7WWL - chains B and I of the 9 polymer chains in the assembly; structure by electron microscopy, 3.00 A resolution.

Chain B:
Molecule: Spike glycoprotein
From: Severe acute respiratory syndrome coronavirus 2
UniProt: P0DTC2 (SPIKE_SARS2); aligned to UniProt positions 1-1273 over residues 1-1273
Amino-acid sequence (1271 residues; row label = number of the first residue in the row; note: 2 numbers in that range are skipped by the numbering (no residue carries them; nothing is unmodelled there)):
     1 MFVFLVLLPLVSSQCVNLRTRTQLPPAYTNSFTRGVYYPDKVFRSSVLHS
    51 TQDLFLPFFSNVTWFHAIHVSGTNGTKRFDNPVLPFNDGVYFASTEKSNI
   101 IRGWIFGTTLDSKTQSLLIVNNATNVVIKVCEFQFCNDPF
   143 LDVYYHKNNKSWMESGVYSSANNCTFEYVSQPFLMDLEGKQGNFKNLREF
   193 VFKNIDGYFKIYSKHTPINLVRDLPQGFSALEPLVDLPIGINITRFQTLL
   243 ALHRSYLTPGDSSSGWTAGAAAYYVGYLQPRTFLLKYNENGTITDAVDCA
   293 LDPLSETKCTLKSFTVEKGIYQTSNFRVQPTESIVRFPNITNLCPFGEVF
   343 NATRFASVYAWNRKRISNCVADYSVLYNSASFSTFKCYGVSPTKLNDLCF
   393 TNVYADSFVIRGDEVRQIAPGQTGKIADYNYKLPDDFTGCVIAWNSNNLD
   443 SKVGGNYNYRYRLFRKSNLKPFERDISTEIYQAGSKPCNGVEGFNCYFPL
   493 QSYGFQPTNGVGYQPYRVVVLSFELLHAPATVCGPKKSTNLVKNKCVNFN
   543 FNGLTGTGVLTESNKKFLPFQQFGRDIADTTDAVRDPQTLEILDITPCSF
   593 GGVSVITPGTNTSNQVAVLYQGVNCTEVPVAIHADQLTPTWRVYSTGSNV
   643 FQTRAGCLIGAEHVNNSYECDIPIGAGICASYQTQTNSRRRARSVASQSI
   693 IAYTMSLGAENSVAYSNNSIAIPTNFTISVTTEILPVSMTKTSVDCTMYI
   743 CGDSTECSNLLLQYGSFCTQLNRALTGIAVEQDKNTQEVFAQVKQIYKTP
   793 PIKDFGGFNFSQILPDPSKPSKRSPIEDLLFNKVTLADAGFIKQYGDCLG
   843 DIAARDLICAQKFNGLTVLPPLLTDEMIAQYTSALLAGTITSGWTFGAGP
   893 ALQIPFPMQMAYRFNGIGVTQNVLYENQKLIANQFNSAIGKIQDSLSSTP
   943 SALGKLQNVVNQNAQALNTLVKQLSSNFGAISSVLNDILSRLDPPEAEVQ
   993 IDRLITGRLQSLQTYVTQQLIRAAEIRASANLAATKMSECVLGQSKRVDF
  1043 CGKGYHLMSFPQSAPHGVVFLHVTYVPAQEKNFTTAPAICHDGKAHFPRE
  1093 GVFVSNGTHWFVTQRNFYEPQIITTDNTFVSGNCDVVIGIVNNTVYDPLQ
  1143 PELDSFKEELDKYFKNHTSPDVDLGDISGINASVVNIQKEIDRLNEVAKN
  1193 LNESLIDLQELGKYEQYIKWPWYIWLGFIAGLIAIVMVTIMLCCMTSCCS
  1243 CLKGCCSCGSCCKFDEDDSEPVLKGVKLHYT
Not modelled in the structure: 1-26, 68-80, 143-158, 173-186, 244-263, 622-639, 677-689, 827-853, 940-943, 1147-1273
Sequence notes: variant Arg19 (Thr in P0DTC2), Asp144 (Gly142 in P0DTC2), Gly158 (Arg in P0DTC2), Arg452 (Leu in P0DTC2), Lys478 (Thr in P0DTC2), Gly614 (Asp in P0DTC2), Arg681 (Pro in P0DTC2), Asn950 (Asp in P0DTC2); engineered mutation Pro817 (Phe in P0DTC2), Pro892 (Ala in P0DTC2), Pro899 (Ala in P0DTC2), Pro942 (Ala in P0DTC2), Pro986 (Lys in P0DTC2), Pro987 (Val in P0DTC2)
Swiss-Prot annotation at these positions:
  - region: Asn280 to Cys301 (Putative superantigen), Arg403 to Asp405 (Integrin-binding motif), Asn448 to Tyr451, Tyr453 to Phe456 (Immunodominant HLA epitope recognized by the CD8+), Ser816 to Tyr837 (Fusion peptide 1), Lys835 to Phe855 (Fusion peptide 2), Asp1163 to Glu1202 (Heptad repeat 2)
  - motif: Met1237 to Cys1241 (Binding to host endocytosis trafficking protein SNX27), Asp1257 to Glu1262 (Diacidic ER export motif (host COPII)), Ser1261 to Gly1267 (Binding to host plasma membrane localising/FERM domain proteins), Lys1269 to Thr1273 (KxHxx, ER retrieval signal (COPI))
  - site (Cleavage): Arg685, Ser686, Arg815, Ser816
  - lipidation (S-palmitoyl cysteine): Cys1235, Cys1236, Cys1240, Cys1241, Cys1243, Cys1247, Cys1248, Cys1250, Cys1253, Cys1254
  - glycosylation: Asn17 (N-linked (GlcNAc...) (complex) asparagine), Asn61 (N-linked (GlcNAc...) (hybrid) asparagine), Asn74 (N-linked (GlcNAc...) (complex) asparagine), Asn122 (N-linked (GlcNAc...) (hybrid) asparagine), Asn165 (N-linked (GlcNAc...) (complex) asparagine), Asn234 (N-linked (GlcNAc...) (high mannose) asparagine), Asn282 (N-linked (GlcNAc...) (complex) asparagine), Thr323 (O-linked (GalNAc) threonine), Ser325 (O-linked (HexNAc...) serine), Asn331 (N-linked (GlcNAc...) (complex) asparagine), Asn343 (N-linked (GlcNAc...) (complex) asparagine), Asn603 (N-linked (GlcNAc...) (hybrid) asparagine), Asn616 (N-linked (GlcNAc...) (complex) asparagine), Asn657 (N-linked (GlcNAc...) (complex) asparagine), Thr676 (O-linked (GlcNAc...) threonine), Thr678 (O-linked (GlcNAc...) threonine), Asn709 (N-linked (GlcNAc...) (high mannose) asparagine), Asn717 (N-linked (GlcNAc...) (hybrid) asparagine), Asn801 (N-linked (GlcNAc...) (hybrid) asparagine), Asn1074 (N-linked (GlcNAc...) (hybrid) asparagine) and 5 more in UniProt
Disulfide bonds: Cys131-Cys166, Cys336-Cys361, Cys379-Cys432, Cys391-Cys525, Cys480-Cys488, Cys538-Cys590, Cys617-Cys649, Cys662-Cys671, Cys738-Cys760, Cys743-Cys749, Cys1032-Cys1043, Cys1082-Cys1126
Glycans and other covalent adducts: N-acetylglucosamine (NAG) linked to Asn61, Asn122, Asn165, Asn234, Asn282, Asn331, Asn343, Asn603, Asn616, Asn657, Asn709, Asn717, Asn801, Asn1074, Asn1098, Asn1134
Reported in the primary citation:
  - post-translational modification sites: Asn343

Chain I:
Molecule: heavy chain of ZWD12
From: Homo sapiens
Amino-acid sequence (123 residues; each row starts with the number of its first residue):
     1 EVQLVESGGGLVQPGGTLRLSCVASGFSFSNYWMSWVRQAPGKGLEWVAN
    51 IKQDGSETHYVDSVKGRFTISRDNAKNSLYLQMNSLRADDTAVYFCVKDR
   101 TDWELIRGYFGHWGQGTQITVSS
Disulfide bonds: Cys22-Cys96
Reported in the primary citation:
  - binding site for N-acetylglucosamine: Trp103

How chain B and chain I interact:
Contacting residue pairs (10):
  Asn343(B) - Trp103(I)
  Trp436(B) - Leu105(I)
  Asn437(B) - Leu105(I)
  Ser438(B) - Leu105(I)
  Asn440(B) - Glu104(I)
  Asn440(B) - Leu105(I)  hydrogen bond (side chain-backbone)
  Asn440(B) - Arg107(I)
  Leu441(B) - Glu104(I)
  Leu441(B) - Leu105(I)  hydrophobic
  Val445(B) - His59(I)

Overview:
The interface between chain B and chain I involves 7 residues on one side and 5 on the other; the contacts
include 1 hydrogen bond. Its one hydrogen-bonded contact is Asn440(B)-Leu105(I). The paper reports a binding
site for N-acetylglucosamine at Trp103(I); a modification site at Asn343(B).
Here chain B is Spike glycoprotein (Severe acute respiratory syndrome coronavirus 2) and chain I is heavy
chain of ZWD12 (Homo sapiens). Entry 7WWL (S protein of Delta variant in complex with ZWD12) was determined by
electron microscopy.
